PDB entry 6S8B | electron microscopy, 2.41 A resolution | chains I and V of the 35 polymer chains in the assembly

[Chain I]
Name: CRISPR-associated RAMP protein, Cmr6 family
Organism: Sulfolobus islandicus (strain REY15A)
Reference sequence: F0NDX3 (F0NDX3_SULIR); residues 1-283 here = UniProt positions 1-283
Sequence (296 residues; each row starts with the number of its first residue):
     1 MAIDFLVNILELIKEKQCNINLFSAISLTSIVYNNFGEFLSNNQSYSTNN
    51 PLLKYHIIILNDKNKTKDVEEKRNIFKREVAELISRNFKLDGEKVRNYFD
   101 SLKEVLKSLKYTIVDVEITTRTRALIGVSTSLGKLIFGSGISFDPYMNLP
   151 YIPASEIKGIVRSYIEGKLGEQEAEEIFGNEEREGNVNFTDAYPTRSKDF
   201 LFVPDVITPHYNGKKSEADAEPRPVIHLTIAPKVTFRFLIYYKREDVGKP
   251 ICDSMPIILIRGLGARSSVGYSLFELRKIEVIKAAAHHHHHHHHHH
Unresolved in the structure: 1, 286-296
Sequence notes: expression tag (284-296)

[Chain V]
Molecule: crRNA
Organism: Sulfolobus islandicus REY15A
Sequence (51 nucleotides; row label = number of the first residue in the row):
     1 AUUGAAAGUUCAAAGCUUAGAUACCCUGGAGGGAAACCAGACUUAACACC
    51 A
Unresolved in the structure: 50-51

[How chain I and chain V interact]
Pairs across the interface (52; chain I residue first):
  Ile126(I) - A34(V)  phosphate contact
  Gly127(I) - G33(V)  sugar contact
  Gly127(I) - A34(V)  hydrogen bond to the phosphate
  Val128(I) - G33(V)  hydrogen bond to the sugar
  Val128(I) - A34(V)  phosphate contact
  Ser129(I) - G33(V)  hydrogen bond to the sugar
  Ser129(I) - A34(V)  hydrogen bond to the base
  Ser155(I) - G32(V)  sugar contact
  Ser155(I) - G33(V)  hydrogen bond to the phosphate
  Glu156(I) - G32(V)  phosphate contact
  Glu156(I) - G33(V)  sugar contact
  Glu156(I) - A34(V)  phosphate contact
  Lys158(I) - G31(V)  salt bridge to the phosphate
  Gly159(I) - G32(V)  sugar contact
  Ile160(I) - G32(V)  base contact
  Arg162(I) - A30(V)  hydrogen bond to the phosphate
  Arg162(I) - G31(V)  salt bridge to the phosphate
  Ser163(I) - G32(V)  base contact
  Phe178(I) - A30(V)  sugar contact
  Phe178(I) - G31(V)  phosphate contact
  Gly179(I) - A30(V)  sugar contact
  Asn180(I) - G29(V)  hydrogen bond to the sugar
  Asn180(I) - A30(V)  sugar contact
  Glu181(I) - G29(V)  hydrogen bond to the base
  Glu181(I) - A30(V)  sugar contact
  Arg183(I) - G29(V)  hydrogen bond to the sugar
  Arg183(I) - A30(V)  sugar contact
  Glu184(I) - G29(V)  phosphate contact
  Glu184(I) - A30(V)  phosphate contact
  Gly185(I) - G29(V)  phosphate contact
  Gly185(I) - A30(V)  hydrogen bond to the phosphate
  Ile207(I) - C37(V)  base contact
  Ile207(I) - A39(V)  phosphate contact
  Thr208(I) - C38(V)  sugar contact
  Thr208(I) - A39(V)  hydrogen bond to the sugar
  Pro209(I) - C37(V)  sugar contact
  Pro209(I) - C38(V)  phosphate contact
  His210(I) - C37(V)  phosphate contact
  His210(I) - C38(V)  hydrogen bond to the phosphate
  His210(I) - G40(V)  hydrogen bond to the sugar
  Tyr211(I) - C38(V)  hydrogen bond to the phosphate
  Asn212(I) - A36(V)  sugar contact
  Asn212(I) - C37(V)  hydrogen bond to the sugar
  Pro222(I) - G40(V)  base contact
  Pro224(I) - A39(V)  base contact
  Gly264(I) - G32(V)  hydrogen bond to the base
  Gly264(I) - A34(V)  sugar contact
  Ala265(I) - A34(V)  phosphate contact
  Ala265(I) - A35(V)  phosphate contact
  Arg266(I) - A35(V)  hydrogen bond to the phosphate
  Arg266(I) - C37(V)  base contact
  Ser268(I) - A36(V)  hydrogen bond to the phosphate
Also at the interface, not in a pair above, chain I (37 interface residues in all): Arg78, Thr130, Pro153, Glu182, Val206, Leu263, Ser267

[Summary]
37 residues of chain I face 12 of chain V across their interface; the contacts include 18 hydrogen bonds and 2
salt bridges. Polar pairs include Ser129(I)-A34(V), Glu181(I)-G29(V) and Gly264(I)-G32(V).
Here chain I is CRISPR-associated RAMP protein, Cmr6 family (Sulfolobus islandicus (strain REY15A)) and chain
V is crRNA (Sulfolobus islandicus REY15A). Entry 6S8B (Cryo-EM structure of the Type III-B Cmr-beta bound to
cognate target RNA and AMPPnP, state 1) was determined by electron microscopy together with 6S6B, 6S8E, 6S91,
6SH8, 6SHB and 6SIC from the same study.
